Entry 2FGW (X-ray diffraction, 3.00 A resolution); this record covers chains L and H.

[Chain L]
Name: H52 fab (light chain)
Source organism: Homo sapiens
Notes: antibody fragment or engineered binder
Amino-acid sequence (214 residues; numbered 1 to 214; the number before each row is that of its first residue):
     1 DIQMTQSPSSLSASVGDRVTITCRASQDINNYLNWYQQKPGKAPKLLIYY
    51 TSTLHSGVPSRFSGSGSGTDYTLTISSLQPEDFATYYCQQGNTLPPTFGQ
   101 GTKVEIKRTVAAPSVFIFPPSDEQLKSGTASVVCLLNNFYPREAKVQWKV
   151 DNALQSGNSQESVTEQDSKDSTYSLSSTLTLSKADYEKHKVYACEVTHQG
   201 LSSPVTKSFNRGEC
Cystine bridges: Cys23-Cys88, Cys134-Cys194
Construct notes: conflict Ser14 (Phe36 in X95750), Asp28 (Ser50 in X95750), Asn30 (Ser52 in X95750), Asn31 (Ser53 in X95750), Tyr50 (Ala72 in X95750), Thr51 (Ala73 in X95750), Thr53 (Ser75 in X95750), His55 (Gln77 in X95750), Tyr71 (Phe93 in X95750), Gly91 (Ser113 in X95750), Asn92 (His114 in X95750), Thr93 (Ser115 in X95750), Leu94 (Thr116 in X95750), Pro96 (Tyr118 in X95750), Lys103 (Asn125 in X95750), Val104 (Leu126 in X95750)

[Chain H]
Name: H52 fab (heavy chain)
Source organism: Homo sapiens
Notes: antibody fragment or engineered binder
Amino-acid sequence (232 residues; numbered 1 to 232; the number before each row is that of its first residue):
     1 EVQLVESGGGLVQPGGSLRLSCATSGYTFTEYTMHWMRQAPGKGLEWVAG
    51 INPKNGGTSHNQRFMDRFTISVDKSTSTAYMQMNSLRAEDTAVYYCARWR
   101 GLNYGFDVRYFDVWGQGTLVTVSSASTKGPSVFPLAPSSKSTSGGTAALG
   151 CLVKDYFPEPVTVSWNSGALTSGVHTFPAVLQSSGLYSLSSVVTVPSSSL
   201 GTQTYICNVNHKPSNTKVDKKVEPKSCDKTHT
Unresolved in the structure: 101-108, 229-232
Cystine bridges: Cys22-Cys96, Cys151-Cys207

[How chain L and chain H interact]
Pairs across the interface (62; chain L residue first):
  Asn34(L) with Arg109(H), hydrogen bond (side chain-backbone); Tyr110(H)
  Tyr36(L) with Tyr110(H); Phe111(H), hydrogen bond (side chain-backbone); Trp114(H)
  Gln38(L) with Gln39(H), hydrogen bond
  Lys42(L) with Tyr95(H), hydrogen bond (backbone-side chain)
  Ala43(L) with Tyr95(H), hydrophobic; Trp114(H), hydrophobic; Gly115(H)
  Pro44(L) with Leu45(H), hydrophobic; Trp114(H)
  Leu46(L) with Tyr110(H), hydrophobic
  Tyr49(L) with Tyr110(H), hydrophobic
  Tyr87(L) with Gln39(H), hydrogen bond; Lys43(H), hydrogen bond (side chain-backbone)
  Gln89(L) with Phe111(H)
  Gly91(L) with Arg109(H)
  Pro95(L) with Trp47(H), hydrophobic; Gln62(H)
  Pro96(L) with Trp47(H)
  Phe98(L) with Leu45(H); Phe111(H), hydrophobic
  Phe116(L) with Thr146(H)
  Phe118(L) with Leu135(H); Ala148(H); Leu149(H), hydrophobic
  Pro119(L) with Ser138(H); Ser226(H)
  Ser121(L) with Phe133(H); Pro134(H)
  Glu123(L) with Pro134(H); Lys220(H), salt bridge
  Gln124(L) with Phe133(H); Lys154(H)
  Thr129(L) with Lys154(H)
  Ser131(L) with Leu152(H)
  Leu135(L) with Phe177(H), hydrophobic; Val192(H), hydrophobic
  Asn137(L) with His175(H), hydrogen bond
  Asn138(L) with His175(H)
  Gln160(L) with Val180(H); Leu181(H); Gln182(H); Ser183(H)
  Ser162(L) with Phe177(H); Pro178(H), hydrogen bond (side chain-backbone)
  Val163(L) with Pro178(H)
  Thr164(L) with Phe177(H)
  Ser174(L) with His175(H), hydrogen bond; Phe177(H)
  Leu175(L) with Phe177(H)
  Ser176(L) with Phe177(H)
  Tyr186(L) with Cys227(H), hydrogen bond
  Lys207(L) with Thr142(H)
  Asn210(L) with Cys227(H)
  Arg211(L) with Cys227(H), hydrogen bond (side chain-backbone); Asp228(H)
  Glu213(L) with Cys227(H); Asp228(H)
  Cys214(L) with Cys227(H), disulfide; Asp228(H), hydrogen bond (side chain-backbone)
Other interface residues (no listed pair), chain L (47 interface residues in all): Asp1, Tyr32, His55, Leu94, Ile117, Asp122, Ser127, Val133, Phe209
Other interface residues (no listed pair), chain H (39 interface residues in all): Gly44, Ser59, Asp112, Ala136, Thr194, Lys225
Disulfides between the chains: Cys214(L)-Cys227(H)

[Summary]
47 residues of chain L face 39 of chain H across their interface, with 1 disulfide bond, 12 hydrogen bonds and
1 salt bridge. Polar contacts include Glu123(L)-Lys220(H), Asn34(L)-Arg109(H) and Tyr36(L)-Phe111(H).
Chain L is H52 fab (light chain) and chain H is H52 fab (heavy chain), both from Homo sapiens; the structure,
X-ray structures of fragments from binding and nonbinding versions of a humanized anti-CD18 antibody:
structural indications ..., was determined by X-ray diffraction, deposited together with 1FGV.
